1RA0 - chain A; structure by X-ray diffraction, 1.12 A resolution.

# Chain A
Molecule: Cytosine deaminase
From: Escherichia coli
Notes: EC 3.5.4.1
UniProtKB: P25524 (CODA_ECOLI); residues 1-426 here = UniProt positions 1-426
Amino-acid sequence (430 residues; row label = number of the first residue in the row; numbers below 1 keep their minus sign (Gly-3 is residue -3)):
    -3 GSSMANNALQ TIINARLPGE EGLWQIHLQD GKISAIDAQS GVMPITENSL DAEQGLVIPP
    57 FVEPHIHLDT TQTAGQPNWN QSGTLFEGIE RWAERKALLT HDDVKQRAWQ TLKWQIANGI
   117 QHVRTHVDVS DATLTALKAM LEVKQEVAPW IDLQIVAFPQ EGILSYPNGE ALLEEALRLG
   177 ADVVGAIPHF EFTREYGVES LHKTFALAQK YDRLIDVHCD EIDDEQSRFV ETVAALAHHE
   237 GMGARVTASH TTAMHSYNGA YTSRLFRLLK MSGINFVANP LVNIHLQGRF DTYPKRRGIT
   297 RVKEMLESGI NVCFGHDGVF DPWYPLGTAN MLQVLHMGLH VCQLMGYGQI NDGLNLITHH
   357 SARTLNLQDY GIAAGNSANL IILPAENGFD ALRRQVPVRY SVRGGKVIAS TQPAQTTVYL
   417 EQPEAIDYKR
Disordered / not traced: -3 to 3
Differences from the reference sequence: cloning artifact (-3 to 0); engineered mutation Ala1 (Ser in P25524), Gly314 (Asp in P25524)
Bound ions: Fe ion: His61, His63, His214, Asp313 (together with 5-fluoro-4-)
Residues lining bound ligands: 5-fluoro-4- (FPY; (4S)-5-fluoro-4-hydroxy-3,4-dihydropyrimidin-2(1h)-one): His61, His63, Leu81, Ile85, Phe154, Gln156, Ile183, His214, Glu217, His246, Asp313, Trp319

# Overview
Chain A binds 5-fluoro-4-. His61, His63, His214 and Asp313 coordinate a Fe ion ion.
Chain A is Cytosine deaminase (Escherichia coli); the structure, Bacterial cytosine deaminase D314G mutant
bound to 5-fluoro-4-(S)-hydroxy-3,4-dihydropyrimidine, was determined by X-ray diffraction together with 1R9X,
1R9Y, 1R9Z, 1RA5 and 1RAK from the same study.
